Entry 4YZ9 (X-ray diffraction, 2.46 A resolution); this record covers chain A.

# Chain A
Name: Serine/threonine-protein kinase/endoribonuclease IRE1
Organism: Homo sapiens
Notes: EC 2.7.11.1, 3.1.26.-
Reference sequence: O75460 (ERN1_HUMAN); numbering as in UniProt (aligned over 562-966)
Chain sequence (405 residues; numbered 562 to 966; the number before each row is that of its first residue):
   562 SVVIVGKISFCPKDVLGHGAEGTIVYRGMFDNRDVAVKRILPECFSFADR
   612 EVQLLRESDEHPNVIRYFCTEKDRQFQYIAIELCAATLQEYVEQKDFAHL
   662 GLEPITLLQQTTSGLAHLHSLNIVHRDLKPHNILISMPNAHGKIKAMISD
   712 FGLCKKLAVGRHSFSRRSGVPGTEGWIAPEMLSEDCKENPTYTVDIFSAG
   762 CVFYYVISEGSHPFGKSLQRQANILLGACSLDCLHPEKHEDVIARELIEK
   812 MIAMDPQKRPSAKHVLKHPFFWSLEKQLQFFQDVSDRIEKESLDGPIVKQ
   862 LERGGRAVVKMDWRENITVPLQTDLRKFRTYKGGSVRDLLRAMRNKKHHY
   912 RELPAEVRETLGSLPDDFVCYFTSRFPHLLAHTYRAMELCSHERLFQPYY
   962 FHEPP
Unresolved in the structure: 716-732, 744-748, 965-966
Small-molecule neighbours: 4K7 ((5R)-2-(3,4-dichlorobenzyl)-N-(4-methylbenzyl)-2,7-diazaspiro[4.5]decane-7-carboxamide): Ala581, Glu582, Thr584, Lys599, Ile601, Cys605, Phe608, Ala609, Glu612, Val613, Leu616, Val625, Ile626, Tyr628, Ile640, Ile642, Leu679, Ile684, Val685, His686, Ile709, Ser710, Asp711
UniProt features mapped onto this chain:
  - region: Asn906, Lys907 (Interacts with hydroxy-aryl-aldehyde inhibitors)
  - active site: Asp688 (Proton acceptor)
  - binding site (ATP): Leu577 to Ile585, Lys599, Glu643 to Cys645, Lys690 to Asn693, Asp711
  - site: Tyr892 (Interacts with hydroxy-aryl-aldehyde inhibitors)
  - modified residue (Phosphoserine): Ser724, Ser729
What the authors report for this chain:
  - binding site for 4K7: Lys599, Glu612, Leu616
  - catalytic residues: Lys599, Glu612, Tyr892, Arg905, Asn906 (proposed by the authors, not directly observed)
  - conformationally variable residues (helix shift, loop rearrangement): Asp610 to Ser619, Arg627, Phe712
  - self-association interface (contacts with another copy of this molecule); pairs are residue here / residue on that copy: Glu913-Arg905 (salt bridge)
  - catalytic residues: His910 (citing earlier work)

# Overview
Ligands of chain A: compound 4K7. UniProt lists active-site residue Asp688 and 18 ATP-binding residues. From
the paper: catalytic residues Lys599, Glu612 and Tyr892 among others; a binding site for 4K7 at Lys599, Glu612
and Leu616.
Chain A is Serine/threonine-protein kinase/endoribonuclease IRE1 (Homo sapiens); the structure, Crystal
Structure of human phosphorylated IRE1alpha in complex with a type III kinase inhibitor (GSK2850163A), was
determined by X-ray diffraction, deposited together with 4YZC and 4YZD.
